6XLA - chains G and N of the 4 polymer chains in the assembly; structure by electron microscopy, 3.10 A resolution.

== Chain G ==
Name: MerR family transcriptional regulator EcmrR
Source organism: Escherichia coli
Sequence (268 residues; each row starts with the number of its first residue):
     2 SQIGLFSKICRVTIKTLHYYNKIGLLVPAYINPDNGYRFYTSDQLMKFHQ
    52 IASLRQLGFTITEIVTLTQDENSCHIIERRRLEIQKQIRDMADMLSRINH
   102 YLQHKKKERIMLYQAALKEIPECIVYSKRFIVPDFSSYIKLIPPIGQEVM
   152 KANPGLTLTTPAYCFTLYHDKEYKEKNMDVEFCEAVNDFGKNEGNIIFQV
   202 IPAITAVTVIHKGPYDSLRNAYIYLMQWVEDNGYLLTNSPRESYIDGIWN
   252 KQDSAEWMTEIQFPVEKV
Ligand contacts: tetraphenylantimonium ion (118): Tyr-127, Ile-140, Ile-143, Gly-147, Ala-163, Cys-165, Phe-183, Glu-185, Tyr-245, Trp-250

== Chain N ==
Molecule: synthetic non-template strand DNA
Sequence (54 nucleotides; numbered 35 to 88; the number before each row is that of its first residue):
    35 GCCTTGACCCTCCCCTAAGGGGAGGGTTTAGATTGTGTGCAGTCTGACGC
    85 GGCG
Not modelled in the structure: 35-39, 63-88

== How chain G and chain N interact ==
Contacting residue pairs (13):
  Thr-14(G) / DG54(N)  hydrogen bond to the phosphate
  Lys-16(G) / DG54(N)  phosphate contact
  Lys-16(G) / DG55(N)  base contact
  Lys-16(G) / DG56(N)  base contact
  Thr-17(G) / DG53(N)  sugar contact
  Thr-17(G) / DG54(N)  phosphate contact
  Tyr-20(G) / DA52(N)  sugar contact
  Tyr-20(G) / DG53(N)  phosphate contact
  Tyr-21(G) / DG53(N)  hydrogen bond to the phosphate
  Tyr-38(G) / DG60(N)  hydrogen bond to the base
  Arg-56(G) / DG53(N)  salt bridge to the phosphate
  Thr-61(G) / DA52(N)  phosphate contact
  Ile-62(G) / DA52(N)  phosphate contact

== In short ==
9 residues of chain G and 6 residues of chain N are in contact, with 3 hydrogen bonds and 1 salt bridge. Polar
contacts include Tyr-38(G)/DG60(N), Thr-14(G)/DG54(N) and Tyr-21(G)/DG53(N). Bound to chain G:
tetraphenylantimonium ion.
Chain G is MerR family transcriptional regulator EcmrR (Escherichia coli) and chain N is synthetic
non-template strand DNA; the structure, Cryo-EM structure of EcmrR-DNA complex in EcmrR-RPitc-3nt, was
determined by electron microscopy, deposited together with 6XL5, 6XL6, 6XL9, 6XLJ, 6XLK, 6XLL, 6XLM and 6XLN.
